2PPE - chains A and B of the 3 polymer chains in the assembly; structure by X-ray diffraction, 1.75 A resolution.

[Chain A (and B)]
Name: Copper-containing nitrite reductase
Organism: Alcaligenes faecalis
Notes: EC 1.7.2.1; chain B of this document is another copy of the same molecule, construct and numbering; everything in this record applies to it too
UniProtKB: P38501 (NIR_ALCFA); residues -2 to 340 here correspond to UniProt positions 34-376 (UniProt number = residue number + 36)
Amino-acid sequence (343 residues; each row starts with the number of its first residue; numbers below 1 keep their minus sign (Gln-2 is residue -2)):
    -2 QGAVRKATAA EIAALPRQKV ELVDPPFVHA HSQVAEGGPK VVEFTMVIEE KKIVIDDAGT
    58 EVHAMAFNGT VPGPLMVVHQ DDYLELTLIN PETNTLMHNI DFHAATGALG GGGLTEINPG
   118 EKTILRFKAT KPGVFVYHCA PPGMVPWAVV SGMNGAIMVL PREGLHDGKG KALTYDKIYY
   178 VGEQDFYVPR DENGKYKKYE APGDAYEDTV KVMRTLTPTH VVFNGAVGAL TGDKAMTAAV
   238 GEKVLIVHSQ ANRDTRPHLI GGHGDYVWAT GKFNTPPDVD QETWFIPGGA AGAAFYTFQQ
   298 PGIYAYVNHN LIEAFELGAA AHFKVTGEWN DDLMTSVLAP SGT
Disordered / not traced: -2 to 3, 340 (chain B: -2 to 3)
Construct notes: engineered mutation Ala145 (His181 in P38501)
Swiss-Prot annotation at these positions:
  - binding site (Cu cation): His95, His100, His135, Cys136, Met150, His306
  - modified residue: Gln-2 (Pyrrolidone carboxylic acid)
Bound ions: Cu+ near His95 (its only coordinating residue here); Cu ion site 1: His100, His135 (shared with His306(B) of chain B); Cu ion site 2: His306 (shared with 2 residues of chain C)
Reported in the primary citation:
  - binding site for nitric oxide: Asp98
  - catalytic residues: Asp98 (proposed by the authors, not directly observed)
  - mutagenesis - H145A: abolished catalytic activity (citing earlier work)

[Chain A / chain B interface]
Residue-residue contacts (112):
  Ile9(A) with Asp329(B)
  Tyr80(A) with Asp329(B), hydrogen bond
  Glu82(A) with Val334(B)
  Asp98(A) with Ile257(B)
  His100(A) with His255(B); His260(B), hydrogen bond (backbone-side chain); Glu279(B), salt bridge; His306(B), hydrogen bond
  Ala101(A) with His260(B)
  Ala102(A) with Gly258(B); His260(B); Met331(B), hydrophobic
  Thr103(A) with Gly258(B); His260(B); Tyr293(B); Gln297(B), hydrogen bond (backbone-side chain); Met331(B)
  Gly104(A) with Gly258(B), hydrogen bond (backbone-backbone); Gln297(B); Met331(B)
  Ala105(A) with Trp326(B), hydrophobic; Met331(B), hydrophobic
  Leu106(A) with Ile257(B), hydrophobic; Gly258(B); Ile300(B); Tyr301(B), hydrophobic; Ala302(B)
  Gly107(A) with Gly258(B); Met331(B)
  Gly108(A) with Met331(B)
  Leu111(A) with Met331(B), hydrophobic; Pro337(B)
  Glu113(A) with Pro337(B)
  Ile114(A) with Pro337(B), hydrophobic
  Gly117(A) with Gly339(B); Thr340(B), hydrogen bond (backbone-backbone)
  Glu118(A) with Pro337(B); Ser338(B); Thr340(B)
  Lys119(A) with Leu335(B); Ala336(B); Pro337(B); Ser338(B), hydrogen bond (backbone-backbone); Thr340(B)
  Thr120(A) with Leu335(B), hydrogen bond (side chain-backbone); Ala336(B); Pro337(B)
  Ile121(A) with Ser333(B); Val334(B), hydrogen bond (backbone-backbone); Leu335(B), hydrogen bond (backbone-backbone)
  Leu122(A) with Met331(B), hydrophobic; Thr332(B)
  Arg123(A) with Asp328(B), hydrogen bond (side chain-backbone); Met331(B); Thr332(B), hydrogen bond (backbone-backbone); Val334(B)
  Phe124(A) with Leu330(B)
  Lys125(A) with Asp329(B); Leu330(B), hydrogen bond (backbone-backbone)
  Thr127(A) with Leu330(B)
  Lys128(A) with His260(B), hydrogen bond; Asp262(B), salt bridge; Asp277(B), salt bridge
  Pro129(A) with Asp277(B)
  Val131(A) with Glu279(B)
  Phe132(A) with Glu279(B)
  Val133(A) with Glu279(B), hydrogen bond (backbone-side chain)
  His135(A) with His306(B), hydrogen bond
  Pro143(A) with Leu308(B); Ile309(B); Phe312(B)
  Val146(A) with Leu308(B), hydrophobic
  Tyr184(A) with Ile309(B)
  Val207(A) with Glu313(B)
  Met210(A) with Ile309(B)
  Arg211(A) with Arg187(B); Tyr193(B); Thr214(B); Glu313(B), salt bridge; Leu314(B)
  Thr212(A) with Thr214(B)
  Leu213(A) with Arg250(B); Ile309(B), hydrophobic; Glu310(B)
  Ala248(A) with His306(B), hydrogen bond (backbone-side chain)
  Asn249(A) with His306(B); Asn307(B); Leu308(B), hydrogen bond (side chain-backbone); Ile309(B)
  Asp251(A) with Arg253(B), salt bridge; Phe282(B)
  Thr267(A) with Asp275(B); Gln278(B), hydrogen bond
  Lys269(A) with Val276(B); Asp277(B); Gln278(B); Glu279(B), salt bridge
  Asn271(A) with Val276(B); Asp277(B), hydrogen bond
  Thr272(A) with Asp275(B); Val276(B), hydrogen bond (side chain-backbone); Gln278(B)
  Phe282(A) with Phe282(B), hydrophobic
  Pro284(A) with Thr280(B)
  Gly285(A) with Arg253(B); Thr280(B); His306(B)
  Gly286(A) with Glu279(B); Thr280(B), hydrogen bond (backbone-side chain); His306(B)
  Ala287(A) with Glu279(B)
  Ala288(A) with Glu279(B), hydrogen bond (backbone-side chain)
Interface residues without a listed pair, chain A (58 interface residues in all): Ala4, Ile86, Thr112, Val142, Tyr203
Interface residues without a listed pair, chain B (47 interface residues in all): Pro215, Thr216, Gln296

[Summary]
58 residues of chain A and 47 residues of chain B are in contact, with 23 hydrogen bonds and 6 salt bridges.
Polar pairs include His100(A)-Glu279(B), Lys128(A)-Asp262(B) and Lys128(A)-Asp277(B). UniProt lists 6 Cu
cation-binding residues on chain A. From the paper: the catalytic residue Asp98(A); H145A of chain A abolishes
catalytic activity.
Chain A and chain B are both Copper-containing nitrite reductase (Alcaligenes faecalis); the structure,
Reduced H145A mutant of AfNiR exposed to NO, was determined by X-ray diffraction (same publication as 2PPC,
2PPD and 2PPF).
